PDB entry 7AZ3 | X-ray diffraction, 1.15 A resolution | chain A

== Chain A ==
Molecule: Triosephosphate isomerase
Organism: Leishmania mexicana
Notes: EC 5.3.1.1
Reference sequence: P48499 (TPIS_LEIME); residues 0-250 here correspond to UniProt positions 1-251 (UniProt number = residue number + 1)
Chain sequence (251 residues; numbered 0 to 250; the number before each row is that of its first residue; numbering starts at 0):
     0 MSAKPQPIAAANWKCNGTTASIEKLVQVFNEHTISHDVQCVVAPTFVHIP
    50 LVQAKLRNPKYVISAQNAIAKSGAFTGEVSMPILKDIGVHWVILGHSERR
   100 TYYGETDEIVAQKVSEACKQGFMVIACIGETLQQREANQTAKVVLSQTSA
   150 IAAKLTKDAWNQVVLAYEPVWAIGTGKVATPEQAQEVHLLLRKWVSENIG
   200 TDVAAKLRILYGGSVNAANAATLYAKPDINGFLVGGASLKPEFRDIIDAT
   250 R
Disordered / not traced: 0-2
Sequence notes: engineered mutation Gln65 (Glu66 in P48499)
Small-molecule neighbours: 2-phosphoglycolic acid (PGA): Asn11, Lys13, His95, Glu97, Glu167, Ala171, Ile172, Gly173, Gly212, Ser213, Val214, Leu232, Val233, Gly234, Gly235
UniProt features mapped onto this chain:
  - active site: His95 (Electrophile), Glu167 (Proton acceptor)
  - binding site (substrate): Asn11, Lys13
From the paper describing this entry:
  - binding site for 2-phosphoglycolic acid: Lys13, His95, Glu167, Gly173, Gly234, Gly235
  - catalytic residues: Glu167
  - mutagenesis - E65Q: unchanged catalytic activity (citing earlier work)
  - catalytic residues: His95 (from molecular simulation)

== In short ==
Bound to chain A: 2-phosphoglycolic acid. UniProt lists active-site residues His95 and Glu167 and
substrate-binding residues Asn11 and Lys13. The paper reports catalytic residues Glu167 and His95; E65Q leaves
catalytic activity unchanged.
Chain A is Triosephosphate isomerase (Leishmania mexicana); the structure, Perdeuterated E65Q-TIM complexed
with 2-PHOSPHOGLYCOLIC ACID, was determined by X-ray diffraction, deposited together with 7ABX, 7AZ4, 7AZ9 and
7AZA.
